PDB entry 8XBU | electron microscopy, 4.24 A resolution (low resolution: residue-level contacts below are approximate; hydrogen-bond / salt-bridge calls are withheld) | chains B and I of the 20 polymer chains in the assembly

[Chain B]
Molecule: Histone H4
From: Homo sapiens
Reference sequence: P62805 (H4_HUMAN); residues 0-102 here correspond to UniProt positions 1-103 (UniProt number = residue number + 1)
Sequence (106 residues; numbered -3 to 102; the number before each row is that of its first residue; numbers below 1 keep their minus sign (Gly-3 is residue -3)):
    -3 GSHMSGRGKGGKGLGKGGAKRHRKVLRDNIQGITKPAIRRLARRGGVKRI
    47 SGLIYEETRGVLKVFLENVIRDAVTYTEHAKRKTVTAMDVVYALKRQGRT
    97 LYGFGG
Disordered / not traced: -3 to 24, 102
Sequence notes: expression tag (-3 to -1)
Swiss-Prot annotation at these positions:
  - DNA-binding region: Lys16 to Lys20
  - modified residue: Ser1 (N-acetylserine), Arg3 (Asymmetric dimethylarginine), Lys5 (N6-(2-hydroxyisobutyryl)lysine), Lys8 (N6-(2-hydroxyisobutyryl)lysine), Lys12 (N6-(2-hydroxyisobutyryl)lysine), Lys16 (N6-(2-hydroxyisobutyryl)lysine), Lys20 (N6,N6,N6-trimethyllysine), Lys31 (N6-(2-hydroxyisobutyryl)lysine), Lys44 (N6-(2-hydroxyisobutyryl)lysine), Ser47 (Phosphoserine), Tyr51 (Phosphotyrosine), Lys59 (N6-(2-hydroxyisobutyryl)lysine), Lys77 (N6-(2-hydroxyisobutyryl)lysine), Lys79 (N6-(2-hydroxyisobutyryl)lysine), Thr80 (Phosphothreonine), Tyr88 (Phosphotyrosine), Lys91 (N6-(2-hydroxyisobutyryl)lysine)
  - cross-link (Glycyl lysine isopeptide (Lys-Gly)): Lys12 (interchain with G-Cter in SUMO2), Lys20 (interchain with G-Cter in SUMO2), Lys31 (interchain with G-Cter in SUMO2), Lys59 (interchain with G-Cter in SUMO2), Lys79 (interchain with G-Cter in SUMO2), Lys91 (interchain with G-Cter in SUMO2)

[Chain I]
Molecule: 156-nt DNA strand
From: synthetic construct
Sequence (156 nucleotides; numbered 1 to 156; the number before each row is that of its first residue):
     1 ATCAGAATCCCGGTGCCGAGGCCGCTCAATTGGTCGTAGACAGCTCTAGC
    51 ACCGCTTAAACGCACGTACGCGCTGTCCCCCGCGTTTTAACCGCCAAGGG
   101 GATTACACCCAAGACACCAGGCACGAGACAGAAAAAAACAACGAAAACGG
   151 CCACCA

[Chain B / chain I interface]
Pairs across the interface (11):
  Arg35(B) - DC81(I)
  Lys44(B) - DC81(I)
  Arg45(B) - DC80(I)
  Arg45(B) - DC81(I)
  Ile46(B) - DC80(I)
  Ile46(B) - DC81(I)
  Ser47(B) - DC80(I)
  Gly48(B) - DC80(I)
  Arg78(B) - DG101(I)
  Lys79(B) - DG101(I)
  Thr80(B) - DG101(I)
Other interface residues (no listed pair), chain B (10 interface residues in all): Arg39
Other interface residues (no listed pair), chain I (5 interface residues in all): DC79, DG100

[In short]
10 residues of chain B and 5 residues of chain I are in contact. UniProt lists a DNA-binding region on chain
B.
Chain B is Histone H4 (Homo sapiens) and chain I is a 156-nt DNA strand (synthetic construct); the structure,
The cryo-EM structure of the decameric RAD51 ring bound to the nucleosome with the linker DNA ..., was
determined by electron microscopy, deposited together with 8JND, 8JNE, 8JNF, 8XBT and 8XBW.
